Entry 6R0W (electron microscopy, 3.60 A resolution); this record covers chains G and H of the 26 polymer chains in the assembly.

Chain G:
Protein: V-type ATP synthase subunit D
From: Thermus thermophilus (strain HB8 / ATCC 27634 / DSM 579)
Reference sequence: O87880 (VATD_THET8); numbering as in UniProt (aligned over 1-223)
Sequence (223 residues; numbered 1 to 223; the number before each row is that of its first residue):
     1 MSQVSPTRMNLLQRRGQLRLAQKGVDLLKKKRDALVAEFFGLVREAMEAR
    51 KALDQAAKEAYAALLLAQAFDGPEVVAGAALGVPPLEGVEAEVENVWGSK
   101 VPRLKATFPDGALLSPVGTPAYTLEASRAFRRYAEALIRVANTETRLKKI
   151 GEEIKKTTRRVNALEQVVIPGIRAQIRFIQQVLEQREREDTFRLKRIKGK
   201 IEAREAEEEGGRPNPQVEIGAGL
Not modelled in the structure: 1-2, 210-223

Chain H:
Protein: V-type ATP synthase subunit F
From: Thermus thermophilus (strain HB8 / ATCC 27634 / DSM 579)
Reference sequence: P74903 (VATF_THET8); numbering as in UniProt (aligned over 1-104)
Sequence (104 residues; row label = number of the first residue in the row):
     1 MAVIADPETAQGFRLAGLEGYGASSAEEAQSLLETLVERGGYALVAVDEA
    51 LLPDPERAVERLMRGRDLPVLLPIAGLKEAFQGHDVEGYMRELVRKTIGF
   101 DIKL

Interface between chain G and chain H:
Residue-residue contacts (55; chain G residue first):
  Val-43(G) with Met-90(H), hydrophobic; Val-94(H), hydrophobic; Leu-104(H), hydrophobic
  Met-47(G) with Met-90(H), hydrophobic
  Arg-50(G) with Pro-73(H), hydrogen bond (side chain-backbone); His-84(H); Tyr-89(H)
  Lys-51(G) with Val-86(H)
  Asp-54(G) with Gly-83(H)
  Lys-58(G) with Phe-81(H)
  Tyr-61(G) with Thr-9(H); Ala-75(H), hydrogen bond (side chain-backbone); Leu-77(H), hydrophobic
  Leu-64(G) with Glu-8(H)
  Leu-65(G) with Glu-8(H)
  Gln-68(G) with Gln-11(H), hydrogen bond
  Val-76(G) with Leu-15(H), hydrophobic
  Ala-80(G) with Arg-14(H); Leu-15(H), hydrophobic
  Leu-81(G) with Arg-14(H)
  Pro-84(G) with Gly-17(H)
  Leu-86(G) with Gly-17(H); Leu-18(H); Glu-19(H); Tyr-42(H), hydrophobic
  Glu-87(G) with Tyr-42(H)
  Val-89(G) with Met-1(H), hydrophobic; Tyr-42(H)
  Leu-104(G) with Ala-43(H); Leu-44(H), hydrophobic; Val-70(H), hydrophobic
  Thr-107(G) with Met-1(H)
  Thr-123(G) with Leu-15(H)
  Ala-126(G) with Leu-15(H)
  Ser-127(G) with Leu-15(H)
  Phe-130(G) with Gly-12(H); Ala-16(H), hydrophobic
  Arg-131(G) with Ala-16(H), hydrogen bond (side chain-backbone)
  Tyr-133(G) with Phe-13(H), hydrophobic; Ile-74(H)
  Ala-134(G) with Leu-18(H), hydrophobic
  Leu-137(G) with Met-1(H), hydrophobic; Leu-72(H), hydrophobic; Ile-74(H), hydrophobic
  Ile-138(G) with Met-1(H), hydrophobic
  Val-140(G) with Leu-72(H), hydrophobic
  Ala-141(G) with Leu-44(H), hydrophobic; Leu-72(H), hydrophobic
  Glu-144(G) with Tyr-89(H)
  Thr-145(G) with Asp-67(H)
  Leu-147(G) with Leu-93(H), hydrophobic
  Lys-148(G) with Leu-93(H)
  Gly-151(G) with Thr-97(H); Ile-98(H)
  Lys-155(G) with Thr-97(H)
Other interface residues (no listed pair), chain G (42 interface residues in all): Phe-39, Ala-46, Leu-53, Val-83, Ala-91, Pro-102
Other interface residues (no listed pair), chain H (39 interface residues in all): Ala-46, Glu-56, Leu-68, Gly-76, Ala-80, Glu-87

In short:
42 residues of chain G and 39 residues of chain H are in contact; the contacts include 4 hydrogen bonds. Polar
contacts include Arg-50(G)/Pro-73(H), Tyr-61(G)/Ala-75(H) and Gln-68(G)/Gln-11(H).
Here chain G is V-type ATP synthase subunit D and chain H is V-type ATP synthase subunit F, both from Thermus
thermophilus (strain HB8 / ATCC 27634 / DSM 579). Entry 6R0W (Thermus thermophilus V/A-type ATPase/synthase,
rotational state 2) was determined by electron microscopy (same publication as 6QUM, 6R0Y, 6R0Z and 6R10).
